5TX3 - chain A; structure by X-ray diffraction, 2.90 A resolution.

Chain A:
Protein: Maternal embryonic leucine zipper kinase
From: Homo sapiens
Notes: EC 2.7.11.1, 2.7.10.2
UniProtKB: Q14680 (MELK_HUMAN); numbering as in UniProt (aligned over 1-340)
Chain sequence (344 residues; row label = number of the first residue in the row; numbers below 1 keep their minus sign (Gly-3 is residue -3)):
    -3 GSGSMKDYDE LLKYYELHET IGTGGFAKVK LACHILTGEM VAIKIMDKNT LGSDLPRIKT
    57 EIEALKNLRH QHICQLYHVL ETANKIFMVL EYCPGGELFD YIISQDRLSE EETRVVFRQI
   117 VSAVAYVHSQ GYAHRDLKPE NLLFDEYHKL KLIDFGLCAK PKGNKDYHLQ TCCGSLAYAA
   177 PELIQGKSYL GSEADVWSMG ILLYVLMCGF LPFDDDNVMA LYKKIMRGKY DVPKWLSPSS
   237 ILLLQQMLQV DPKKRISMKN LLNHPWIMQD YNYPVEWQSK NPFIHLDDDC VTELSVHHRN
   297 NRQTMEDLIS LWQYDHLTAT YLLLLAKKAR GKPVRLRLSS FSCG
Not modelled in the structure: -3, 20-22, 46-53, 154-169, 184-186, 334-340
Construct notes: expression tag (-3 to 0)
Swiss-Prot annotation at these positions:
  - region: Leu282 to Leu321 (UBA-like)
  - active site: Asp132 (Proton acceptor)
  - binding site (ATP): Ile17 to Val25, Lys40
  - modified residue: Thr56 (Phosphothreonine), Tyr163 (Phosphotyrosine), Thr167 (Phosphothreonine), Ser171 (Phosphoserine), Ser253 (Phosphoserine), Ser336 (Phosphoserine)
Small-molecule neighbours: 7MY (7-[(1S)-4-hydroxy-2,3-dihydro-1H-inden-1-yl]-5,5-dimethyl-2-({3-[(pyrrolidin-1-yl)methyl]phenyl}amino)-5,7-dihydro-6H-pyrrolo[2,3-d]pyrimidin-6-one): Ile17, Gly18, Val25, Ala38, Lys40, Cys70, Leu86, Glu87, Tyr88, Cys89, Pro90, Gly92, Glu93, Glu136, Leu139, Ile149
From the paper describing this entry:
  - binding site for 7MY: Gly18, Val25, Lys40, Leu86, Cys89, Glu93

In short:
Bound to chain A: compound 7MY. UniProt lists active-site residue Asp132 and 10 ATP-binding residues. From the
paper: a binding site for 7MY at Gly18, Val25 and Lys40 among others.
Chain A is Maternal embryonic leucine zipper kinase (Homo sapiens); the structure, Structure of Maternal
Embryonic Leucine Zipper Kinase, was determined by X-ray diffraction together with 5TWL, 5TWU, 5TWY and 5TWZ
from the same study.
